Entry 9KUE (X-ray diffraction, 1.99 A resolution); this record covers chains A and F of the 6 polymer chains in the assembly.

Chain A:
Molecule: Dibilinoxanthinin (DBXN)
From: Tettigonia cantans
Sequence (114 residues; row label = number of the first residue in the row; numbering starts at 0):
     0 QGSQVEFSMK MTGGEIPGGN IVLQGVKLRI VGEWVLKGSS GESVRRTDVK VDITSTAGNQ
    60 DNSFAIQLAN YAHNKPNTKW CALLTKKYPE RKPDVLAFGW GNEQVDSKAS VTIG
Unresolved in the structure: 0, 70-76
Modified positions: Cys80 (3-sulfinoalanine; CSD)
Residues lining bound ligands:
  - A1L6M (3-[5-[(Z)-(3-ethyl-4-methyl-5-oxidanylidene-pyrrol-2-ylidene)methyl]-2-[(Z)-[4-(hydroxymethyl)-3-(3-hydroxy-3-oxopropyl)-5-[(Z)-[3-methyl-5-oxidanylidene-4-[(1S,4E,8Z)-5,9,13-trimethyl-1-oxidanyl-tetradeca-4,8,12-trienyl]pyrrol-2-ylidene]methyl]pyrrol-2-ylidene]methyl]-4-methyl-1H-pyrrol-3-yl]propanoic acid), molecule 1: Leu22, Arg90, Pro92, Val94, Leu95
  - A1L6M, molecule 2: Trp33, Arg44, Thr46, Leu67, Asn69, Trp79
  - lutein (LUT; (3r,3'r,6s)-4,5-didehydro-5,6-dihydro-beta,beta-carotene-3,3'-diol), molecule 1: Val4, Trp33, Leu35
  - lutein (LUT), molecule 2: Glu14, Val25, Leu27, Ile52, Asn61, Ser62, Phe63, Leu83, Thr84, Lys85, Ser106, Lys107, Ala108
  - diundecyl phosphatidyl choline (PLC), molecule 1: Trp33, Val48, Val50, Phe63, Ile65, Leu67, Leu83
  - diundecyl phosphatidyl choline (PLC), molecule 2: Ser54, Gly57, Asn58, Gln59, Asn61, Leu83, Lys85, Tyr87, Trp99

Chain F:
Molecule: Dibilinoxanthinin (DBXN)
From: Tettigonia cantans
Sequence (172 residues; numbered 1 to 172; the number before each row is that of its first residue):
     1 GASSVDDYNP AFDNTHYSRF HLLIETNGIT KPCIVSTENV YTPDNATVPH KQGSDYVLVA
    61 GLAGDPNRFS AYTRSQGGSK PLVVKLVNDG VTLELTRDGA SINGKAVSVE KGVQYPQDDP
   121 NYAIRVWKSG DLVMAYSRRT AVYAYYTGTA VDVEQPVTYR GRATGLCGNL NG
Unresolved in the structure: 1-3, 172
Disulfide bonds: Cys33-Cys167
Residues lining bound ligands:
  - A1L6M (3-[5-[(Z)-(3-ethyl-4-methyl-5-oxidanylidene-pyrrol-2-ylidene)methyl]-2-[(Z)-[4-(hydroxymethyl)-3-(3-hydroxy-3-oxopropyl)-5-[(Z)-[3-methyl-5-oxidanylidene-4-[(1S,4E,8Z)-5,9,13-trimethyl-1-oxidanyl-tetradeca-4,8,12-trienyl]pyrrol-2-ylidene]methyl]pyrrol-2-ylidene]methyl]-4-methyl-1H-pyrrol-3-yl]propanoic acid): Tyr17, Ser18, Phe20, His21, Ile24, Glu25, Ile29, Thr30, Pro32, Ile34, Leu132, Met134, Tyr136, Arg138, Ala141, Tyr143, Tyr145, Asp152, Glu154, Pro156, Thr158
  - lutein (LUT; (3r,3'r,6s)-4,5-didehydro-5,6-dihydro-beta,beta-carotene-3,3'-diol): Asn27, Gly28, Ile29
  - diundecyl phosphatidyl choline (PLC), molecule 1: Pro10, Asp13, Asn14, Thr15, His16, Tyr17, Ser18, Arg19, Phe20, Leu23
  - diundecyl phosphatidyl choline (PLC), molecule 2: Phe20, Ile24, Tyr136, Arg138
  - diundecyl phosphatidyl choline (PLC), molecule 3: Leu23, Asn27, Ile29

How chain A and chain F interact:
Pairs across the interface - 13 pairs, chain A then chain F:
  Ser2(A) - Pro120(F)
  Leu35(A) - Pro120(F)  hydrophobic
  Leu35(A) - Arg138(F)
  Gly37(A) - Asp118(F)
  Gly37(A) - Pro120(F)
  Ser38(A) - Asp118(F)  hydrogen bond (backbone-side chain)
  Ser39(A) - Asp118(F)  hydrogen bond
  Ser42(A) - Asp118(F)  hydrogen bond (side chain-backbone)
  Ser42(A) - Asp119(F)
  Ser42(A) - Pro120(F)
  Arg44(A) - Asn121(F)  hydrogen bond
  Arg44(A) - Arg138(F)
  Val110(A) - Thr158(F)
Also at the interface, not in a pair above, chain A (10 interface residues in all): Lys36, Ile112
Also at the interface, not in a pair above, chain F (7 interface residues in all): Arg125

Summary:
Chain A and chain F form an interface of 10 and 7 residues respectively; the contacts include 4 hydrogen
bonds. Polar pairs include Ser38(A)-Asp118(F), Ser39(A)-Asp118(F) and Ser42(A)-Asp118(F).
Chain A is Dibilinoxanthinin (DBXN) and chain F is Dibilinoxanthinin (DBXN), both from Tettigonia cantans; the
structure, Crystal structure of the soluble green pigment protein from Tettigonia cantans, was determined by
X-ray diffraction.
